Entry 1UUV (X-ray diffraction, 1.65 A resolution); this record covers chains A and B.

[Chain A]
Name: Naphthalene 1,2-dioxygenase alpha subunit
Source organism: Pseudomonas putida
Notes: EC 1.14.12.12
UniProt: P23094 (NDOB_PSEPU); numbering as in UniProt (aligned over 1-449)
Amino-acid sequence (449 residues; each row starts with the number of its first residue):
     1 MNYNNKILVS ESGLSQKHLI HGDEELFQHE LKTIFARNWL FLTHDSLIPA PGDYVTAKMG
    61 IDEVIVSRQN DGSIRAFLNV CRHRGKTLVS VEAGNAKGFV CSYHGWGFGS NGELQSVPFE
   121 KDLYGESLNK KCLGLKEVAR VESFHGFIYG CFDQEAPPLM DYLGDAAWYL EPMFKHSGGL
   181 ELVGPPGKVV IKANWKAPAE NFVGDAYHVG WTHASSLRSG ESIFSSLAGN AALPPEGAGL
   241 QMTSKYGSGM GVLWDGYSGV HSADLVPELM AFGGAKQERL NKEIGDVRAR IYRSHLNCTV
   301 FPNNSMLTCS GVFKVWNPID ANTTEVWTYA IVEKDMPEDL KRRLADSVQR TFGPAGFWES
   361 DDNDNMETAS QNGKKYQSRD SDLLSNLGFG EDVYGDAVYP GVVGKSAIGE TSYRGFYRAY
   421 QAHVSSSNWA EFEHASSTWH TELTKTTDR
Disordered / not traced: 448-449
Bound ions: 2Fe-2S cluster Fe: Cys81, His83, Cys101, His104; Fe ion: His208, His213, Asp362 (together with nitric oxide)
Residues lining bound ligands:
  - nitric oxide: Asn201, His208, Val209, His213, Phe352, Trp358, Asp362
  - 2Fe-2S cluster (FES): Cys81, His83, Arg84, Gly85, Lys86, Cys101, Tyr103, His104, Gly105, Trp106
  - indole (IND): Asn201, Phe202, Asp205, Ala206, His208, Val209, Leu253, His295, Asn297, Leu307
  - nitric oxide (NO): Asn201, His208, Val209, His213, Phe352, Trp358, Asp362

[Chain B]
Name: Naphthalene 1,2-dioxygenase beta subunit
Source organism: Pseudomonas putida
Notes: EC 1.14.12.12
UniProt: P23095 (NDOC_PSEPU); residues 501-694 here correspond to UniProt positions 1-194 (UniProt number = residue number - 500)
Amino-acid sequence (194 residues; numbered 501 to 694; the number before each row is that of its first residue):
   501 MMINIQEDKL VSAHDAEEIL RFFNCHDSAL QQEATTLLTQ EAHLLDIQAY RAWLEHCVGS
   561 EVQYQVISRE LRAASERRYK LNEAMNVYNE NFQQLKVRVE HQLDPQNWGN SPKLRFTRFI
   621 TNVQAAMDVN DKELLHIRSN VILHRARRGN QVDVFYAARE DKWKRGEGGV RKLVQRFVDY
   681 PERILQTHNL MVFL
Disordered / not traced: 501
Cystine bridges: Cys525 forms a disulfide with the same residue of a neighbouring copy of this chain

[Chain A / chain B interface]
Pairs across the interface - 81 pairs, chain A then chain B:
  Ser46(A) - Leu581(B)
  Leu47(A) - Tyr579(B)  hydrogen bond (backbone-side chain)
  Leu47(A) - Leu581(B)
  Asp53(A) - Tyr579(B)
  Val91(A) - Leu571(B)
  Val91(A) - Arg572(B)
  Val91(A) - Ala573(B)
  Glu92(A) - Glu570(B)
  Glu92(A) - Leu571(B)  hydrogen bond (backbone-backbone)
  Glu92(A) - Arg683(B)  salt bridge
  Ala93(A) - Glu570(B)
  Ala93(A) - Leu571(B)
  Ala93(A) - Arg572(B)
  Ala93(A) - Tyr579(B)  hydrophobic
  Gly94(A) - Glu576(B)
  Gly94(A) - Tyr579(B)
  Asn95(A) - Glu576(B)  hydrogen bond (backbone-side chain)
  Asn95(A) - Arg577(B)  hydrogen bond (backbone-side chain)
  Asn95(A) - Arg578(B)  hydrogen bond
  Asn95(A) - Tyr579(B)
  Val183(A) - Asn582(B)
  Gly184(A) - Asn582(B)
  Pro185(A) - Glu570(B)
  Pro185(A) - Asn582(B)
  Pro185(A) - Ala584(B)
  Pro185(A) - Met585(B)
  Pro186(A) - Arg683(B)  hydrogen bond (backbone-side chain)
  Lys188(A) - Arg683(B)
  Lys188(A) - Ile684(B)
  Lys188(A) - Leu685(B)  hydrogen bond (backbone-backbone)
  Val189(A) - Leu685(B)
  Val189(A) - His688(B)
  Val189(A) - Asn689(B)
  Val190(A) - Ile684(B)  hydrophobic
  Val190(A) - Leu685(B)  hydrogen bond (backbone-backbone)
  Val190(A) - His688(B)
  Ile191(A) - His688(B)
  Lys192(A) - His688(B)
  Trp211(A) - Gln606(B)
  Trp211(A) - Trp608(B)  hydrogen bond (backbone-side chain)
  Ala214(A) - Gln606(B)
  Ser215(A) - His601(B)  hydrogen bond
  Ser215(A) - Asp604(B)
  Ser215(A) - Asn607(B)
  Ser216(A) - His601(B)  hydrogen bond
  Arg218(A) - Asp604(B)  salt bridge
  Arg218(A) - Gln606(B)  hydrogen bond
  Ser219(A) - Val597(B)
  Ser219(A) - Glu600(B)
  Ser219(A) - His601(B)  hydrogen bond (side chain-backbone)
  Gly229(A) - Gln606(B)
  Asp264(A) - Gln594(B)  hydrogen bond
  Glu325(A) - Ile684(B)
  Asp346(A) - Asn586(B)  hydrogen bond
  Asp346(A) - Asn589(B)  hydrogen bond
  Gln349(A) - Met585(B)
  Gln349(A) - Asn586(B)
  Arg350(A) - Asn589(B)  hydrogen bond (side chain-backbone)
  Arg350(A) - Glu590(B)  salt bridge
  Arg350(A) - Gln594(B)  hydrogen bond
  Arg350(A) - Arg598(B)  hydrogen bond (backbone-side chain)
  Pro354(A) - Leu685(B)  hydrophobic
  Pro354(A) - Asn689(B)
  Pro354(A) - Leu690(B)  hydrogen bond (backbone-backbone)
  Ala355(A) - Val587(B)  hydrophobic
  Ala355(A) - Tyr588(B)  hydrophobic
  Ala355(A) - Arg598(B)  hydrogen bond (backbone-side chain)
  Ala355(A) - Leu690(B)
  Ala355(A) - Met691(B)
  Phe357(A) - Val597(B)  hydrophobic
  Phe357(A) - His601(B)
  Phe357(A) - Met691(B)  hydrophobic
  Ser360(A) - His601(B)
  Ser360(A) - Met691(B)
  Asp361(A) - His601(B)  salt bridge
  Asn363(A) - His688(B)
  Asn363(A) - Asn689(B)  hydrogen bond
  Asp364(A) - Gly609(B)
  Asp364(A) - Arg647(B)  salt bridge
  Asp364(A) - Arg648(B)  salt bridge
  Glu367(A) - His688(B)  salt bridge
Other interface residues (no listed pair), chain A (44 interface residues in all): Pro49, Val55, Ala96, Gly187, Thr212, Gly220, Gly356
Other interface residues (no listed pair), chain B (38 interface residues in all): Ser568, Glu583

[Summary]
The interface between chain A and chain B involves 44 residues on one side and 38 on the other, with 22
hydrogen bonds and 7 salt bridges. Polar pairs include Glu92(A)-Arg683(B), Arg218(A)-Asp604(B) and
Arg350(A)-Glu590(B). Chain A binds 2Fe-2S cluster, indole and nitric oxide.
Chain A is Naphthalene 1,2-dioxygenase alpha subunit and chain B is Naphthalene 1,2-dioxygenase beta subunit,
both from Pseudomonas putida; the structure, Naphthalene 1,2-dioxygenase with nitric oxide and indole bound in
the active site, was determined by X-ray diffraction together with 1UUW from the same study.
